6U09 - chain A; structure by X-ray diffraction, 1.79 A resolution.

# Chain A
Molecule: Eukaryotic translation initiation factor 4E
Source organism: Mus musculus
Reference sequence: P63073 (IF4E_MOUSE); residues 28-217 here = UniProt positions 28-217
Sequence (190 residues; each row starts with the number of its first residue):
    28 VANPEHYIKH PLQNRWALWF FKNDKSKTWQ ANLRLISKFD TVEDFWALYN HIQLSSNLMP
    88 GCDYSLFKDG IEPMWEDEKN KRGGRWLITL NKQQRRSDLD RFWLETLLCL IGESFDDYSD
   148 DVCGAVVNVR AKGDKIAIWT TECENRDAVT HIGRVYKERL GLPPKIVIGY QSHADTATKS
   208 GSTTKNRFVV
Unresolved in the structure: 28-29, 205-210
Covalent attachments: compound EI9 linked to Lys162
Small-molecule neighbours: EI9 (3-{(1-oxo-1,2-dihydroisoquinolin-7-yl)[(pyridin-4-yl)methyl]sulfamoyl}benzene-1-sulfonyl fluoride): Phe48, Trp56, Leu60, Asp90, Ser92, Pro100, Met101, Trp102, Glu103, Arg112, Val153, Asn155, Arg157, Trp166
Swiss-Prot annotation at these positions:
  - region (EIF4EBP1/2/3 binding): His37 to Gln40, Trp73 to Asn77, Glu132 to Gly139
  - binding site (mRNA): Trp56, Gln57, Trp102, Glu103, Arg157 to Lys162, Thr205 to Ser207
  - modified residue: Ser209 (Phosphoserine)
  - mutagenesis: Ser53 (S53A: No increase in protein levels of ODC1 or CCND1 in NIH 3T3 cells overexpressing the mutant in comparison to a 3-fold increase in cells overexpressing the wild-type ...), Trp56 (W56A: Abolishes mRNA nuclear export. Impairs nuclear pore complex reprogramming. No effect on interaction with PML or viral Z protein but reduces binding to the mRNA cap. Capable of AKT1 activation ...), Val69 (V69A: Reduces interaction with LRPPRC. Abolishes interaction with LRPPRC and abolishes CCND1 mRNA export; when associated with A-73), Trp73 (W73A: Binding to CYFIP1 reduced by 70%. Does not affect mRNA nuclear export or nuclear pore complex reprogramming. Does not affect affinity for mRNA cap. Reduces interaction with LRPPRC ...), Arg157 (R157E: Abolishes binding to the 4ESE element in mRNAs; when associated with E-159 and E-162), Lys159 (K159E: Abolishes binding to the 4ESE element in mRNAs; when associated with E-157 and E-162), Lys162 (K162E: Abolishes binding to the 4ESE element in mRNAs; when associated with E-157 and E-159), Ser209 to Thr210 (Abolishes phosphorylation, abrogates the ability to transform cells and impairs nuclear export of CCND1 but does not affect subcellular location), Ser209 (S209A: Abolishes phosphorylation and abrogates the ability to transform cells; S209D: Abolishes phosphorylation and abrogates the ability to transform cells)
Reported in the primary citation:
  - binding site for EI9: Ser92, Lys162
  - mutagenesis - K162R: decreased binding to Compound 12
  - mutagenesis - S92H: abolished binding to Compound 12
  - mutagenesis - K162R: abolished binding to compound 12

# Summary
Compound EI9 is covalently linked to Lys162. Curated annotation (UniProt) lists 13 mRNA-binding residues and 9
mutagenesis sites. The paper reports a binding site for EI9 at Ser92 and Lys162; K162R reduces binding to
Compound 12.
Chain A is Eukaryotic translation initiation factor 4E (Mus musculus); the structure, Discovery of
Lysine-Targeted eIF4E Inhibitors through Covalent Docking, was determined by X-ray diffraction together with
6U06 from the same study.
